8JND - chains E and J of the 19 polymer chains in the assembly; structure by electron microscopy, 3.66 A resolution.

Chain E:
Protein: Histone H3.1
Organism: Homo sapiens
UniProt: P68431 (H31_HUMAN); residues 0-135 here correspond to UniProt positions 1-136 (UniProt number = residue number + 1)
Chain sequence (139 residues; numbered -3 to 135; the number before each row is that of its first residue; numbers below 1 keep their minus sign (Gly-3 is residue -3)):
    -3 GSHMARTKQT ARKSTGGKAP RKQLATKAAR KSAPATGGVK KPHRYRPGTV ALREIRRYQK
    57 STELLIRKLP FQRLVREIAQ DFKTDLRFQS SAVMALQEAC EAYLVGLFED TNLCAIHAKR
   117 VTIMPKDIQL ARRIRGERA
Not modelled in the structure: -3 to 35, 135
Construct notes: expression tag (-3 to -1)
Curated features (UniProtKB/Swiss-Prot):
  - modified residue: Arg2 (Asymmetric dimethylarginine), Thr3 (Phosphothreonine), Lys4 (Allysine), Gln5 (5-glutamyl dopamine), Thr6 (Phosphothreonine), Arg8 (Citrulline), Lys9 (N6,N6,N6-trimethyllysine), Ser10 (ADP-ribosylserine), Thr11 (Phosphothreonine), Lys14 (N6-(2-hydroxyisobutyryl)lysine), Arg17 (Asymmetric dimethylarginine), Lys18 (N6-(2-hydroxyisobutyryl)lysine), Lys23 (N6-(2-hydroxyisobutyryl)lysine), Arg26 (Citrulline), Lys27 (N6,N6,N6-trimethyllysine), Ser28 (ADP-ribosylserine), Lys36 (N6,N6,N6-trimethyllysine), Lys37 (N6-methyllysine), Tyr41 (Phosphotyrosine), Lys56 (N6,N6,N6-trimethyllysine) and 8 more in UniProt
  - lipidation: Lys18 (N6-decanoyllysine)

Chain J:
Molecule: 153-nt DNA strand
Organism: synthetic construct
Sequence (153 nucleotides; each row starts with the number of its first residue):
     1 TGGCCGTTTT CGTTGTTTTT TTCTGTCTCG TGCCTGGTGT CTTGGGTGTA ATCCCCTTGG
    61 CGGTTAAAAC GCGGGGGACA GCGCGTACGT GCGTTTAAGC GGTGCTAGAG CTGTCTACGA
   121 CCAATTGAGC GGCCTCGGCA CCGGGATTCT GAT

How chain E and chain J interact:
Contacting residue pairs (23):
  His39(E) with DG12(J), base contact
  Arg40(E) with DT90(J), hydrogen bond to the base; DG91(J), hydrogen bond to the sugar
  Tyr41(E) with DT14(J), hydrogen bond to the sugar; DT90(J), sugar contact; DG91(J), phosphate contact
  Pro43(E) with DG89(J), phosphate contact
  Gly44(E) with DG89(J), phosphate contact; DT90(J), hydrogen bond to the phosphate
  Thr45(E) with DT90(J), phosphate contact
  Val46(E) with DT90(J), hydrogen bond to the phosphate
  Ala47(E) with DT90(J), hydrogen bond to the phosphate
  Arg49(E) with DG15(J), hydrogen bond to the phosphate; DT16(J), salt bridge to the phosphate
  Lys56(E) with DT17(J), salt bridge to the phosphate
  Arg63(E) with DA98(J), hydrogen bond to the phosphate; DG99(J), salt bridge to the phosphate
  Lys64(E) with DG99(J), hydrogen bond to the phosphate
  Leu65(E) with DA98(J), phosphate contact; DG99(J), hydrogen bond to the phosphate
  Pro66(E) with DA98(J), phosphate contact
  Arg69(E) with DA98(J), salt bridge to the phosphate
  Arg83(E) with DG108(J), sugar contact
Interface residues without a listed pair, chain E (19 interface residues in all): Arg42, Arg53, Lys115
Interface residues without a listed pair, chain J (13 interface residues in all): DC79, DA80

In short:
Chain E and chain J form an interface of 19 and 13 residues respectively, with 10 hydrogen bonds and 4 salt
bridges. Polar pairs include Arg40(E)-DT90(J), Arg40(E)-DG91(J) and Tyr41(E)-DT14(J).
Chain E is Histone H3.1 (Homo sapiens) and chain J is a 153-nt DNA strand (synthetic construct); the
structure, The cryo-EM structure of the nonameric RAD51 ring bound to the nucleosome with the linker DNA ...,
was determined by electron microscopy together with 8JNE, 8JNF, 8XBT, 8XBU and 8XBW from the same study.
